Entry 1G6G (X-ray diffraction, 1.60 A resolution); this record covers chains A and E of the 4 polymer chains in the assembly.

Chain A:
Name: Protein kinase RAD53
Organism: Saccharomyces cerevisiae
Notes: EC 2.7.1.-; fragment: n-terminal domain (including fha domain)
Reference sequence: P22216 (RAD53_YEAST); residues 29-155 here = UniProt positions 29-155
Chain sequence (127 residues; row label = number of the first residue in the row):
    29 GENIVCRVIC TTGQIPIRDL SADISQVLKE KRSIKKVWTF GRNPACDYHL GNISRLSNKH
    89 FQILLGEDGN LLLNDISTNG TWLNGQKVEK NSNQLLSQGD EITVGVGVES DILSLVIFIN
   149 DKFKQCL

Chain E:
Name: Ser-leu-glu-val-tpo-glu-ala-aspala-thr-phe-ala-lys
Chain sequence (13 residues; each row starts with the number of its first residue):
     1 SLEVTEADAT FAK
Not modelled in the structure: 9-13
Modified residues: Thr5 (phosphothreonine; TPO)

Interface between chain A and chain E:
Residue-residue contacts (22; chain A residue first):
  Arg70(A) with Ser1(E), hydrogen bond (side chain-backbone); Leu2(E); Glu3(E), salt bridge; Thr5(E)
  Asn71(A) with Leu2(E)
  Pro72(A) with Leu2(E)
  Asn80(A) with Ser1(E), hydrogen bond (side chain-backbone)
  Ser82(A) with Thr5(E); Glu6(E), hydrogen bond
  Arg83(A) with Thr5(E); Glu6(E); Asp8(E), salt bridge
  Leu84(A) with Thr5(E)
  Ser85(A) with Thr5(E)
  Asn86(A) with Leu2(E); Glu3(E), hydrogen bond (side chain-backbone); Thr5(E)
  Thr106(A) with Thr5(E); Ala7(E)
  Asn107(A) with Glu6(E), hydrogen bond (side chain-backbone); Ala7(E); Asp8(E), hydrogen bond (side chain-backbone)
Other interface residues (no listed pair), chain A (13 interface residues in all): Lys87, Val134
Other interface residues (no listed pair), chain E (8 interface residues in all): Val4

Summary:
Chain A and chain E form an interface of 13 and 8 residues respectively, with 6 hydrogen bonds and 2 salt
bridges. Among the polar pairs are Arg70(A)-Glu3(E), Arg83(A)-Asp8(E) and Arg70(A)-Ser1(E).
Chain A is Protein kinase RAD53 (Saccharomyces cerevisiae) and chain E is
Ser-leu-glu-val-tpo-glu-ala-aspala-thr-phe-ala-lys; the structure, X-ray structure of the N-terminal fha
domain from S. cerevisiae RAD53P in complex with a phosphothreonine ..., was determined by X-ray diffraction.
